PDB entry 1KGE | X-ray diffraction, 2.00 A resolution | chain A

Chain A:
Protein: Beta-lactamase
From: Staphylococcus aureus
Notes: EC 3.5.2.6
UniProtKB: P00807 (BLAC_STAAU); the author numbering skips numbers that UniProt does not, so the offset changes along the chain: 31-57 = UniProt 25-51; 59-84 = UniProt 52-77; 87-290 = UniProt 78-281
Chain sequence (258 residues; numbered 30 to 290; 3 numbers in that range are skipped by the numbering (no residue carries them; nothing is unmodelled there); the number before each row is that of its first residue):
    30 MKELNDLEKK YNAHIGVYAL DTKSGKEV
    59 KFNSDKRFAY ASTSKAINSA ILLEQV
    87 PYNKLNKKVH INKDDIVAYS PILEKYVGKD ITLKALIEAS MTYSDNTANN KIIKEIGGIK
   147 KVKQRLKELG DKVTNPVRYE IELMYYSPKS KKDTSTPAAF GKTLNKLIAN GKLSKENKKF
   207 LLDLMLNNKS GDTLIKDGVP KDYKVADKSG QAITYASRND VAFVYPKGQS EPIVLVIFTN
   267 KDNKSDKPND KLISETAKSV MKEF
Unresolved in the structure: 30
Differences from the reference sequence: engineered mutation Met-170 (Asn161 in P00807)
UniProt features mapped onto this chain:
  - active site: Ser-70 (Acyl-ester intermediate)
  - binding site (substrate): Lys-234 to Gly-236

Overview:
From UniProt: active-site residue Ser-70 and 3 substrate-binding residues.
Chain A is Beta-lactamase (Staphylococcus aureus); the structure, Structure of beta-lactamase asn 170 met
mutant, was determined by X-ray diffraction, deposited together with 1KGF.
